Entry 8AHL (electron microscopy, 4.10 A resolution (low resolution: residue-level contacts below are approximate; hydrogen-bond / salt-bridge calls are withheld)); this record covers chains D and E of the 12 polymer chains in the assembly.

# Chain D
Name: Crescentin
From: Caulobacter vibrioides
UniProtKB: A0A8F8EC09 (A0A8F8EC09_CAUVI); the construct has insertions or renumbered stretches relative to UniProt, so the offset changes along the chain: 1-405 = UniProt 1-405; 409-460 = UniProt 406-457
Sequence (460 residues; numbered 1 to 460; the number before each row is that of its first residue):
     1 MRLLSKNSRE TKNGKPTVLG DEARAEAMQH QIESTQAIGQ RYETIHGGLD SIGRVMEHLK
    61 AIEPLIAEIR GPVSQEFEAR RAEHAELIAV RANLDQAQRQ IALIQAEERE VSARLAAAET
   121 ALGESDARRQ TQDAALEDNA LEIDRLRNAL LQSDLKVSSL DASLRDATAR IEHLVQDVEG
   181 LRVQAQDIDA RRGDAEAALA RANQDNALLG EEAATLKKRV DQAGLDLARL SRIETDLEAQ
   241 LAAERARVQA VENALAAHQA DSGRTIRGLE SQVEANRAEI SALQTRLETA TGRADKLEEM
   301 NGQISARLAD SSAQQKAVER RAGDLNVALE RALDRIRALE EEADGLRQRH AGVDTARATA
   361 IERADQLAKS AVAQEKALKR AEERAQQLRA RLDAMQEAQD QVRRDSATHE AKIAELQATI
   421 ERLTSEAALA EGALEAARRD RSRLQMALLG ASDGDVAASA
Not modelled in the structure: 1-212, 447-460
Construct notes: insertion (406-408)
Reported in the primary citation:
  - self-association interface (contacts with another copy of this molecule); pairs are residue here / residue on that copy: K296-A207, K296-Q204

# Chain E
Name: Crescentin-specific megabody MB13
Notes: antibody fragment or engineered binder
Sequence (907 residues; each row starts with the number of its first residue):
     1 EVQLQESGGG LVYKEETQSG LNNYARVVEK GQYDSLEIPA QVAASWESGR DDAAVFGFID
    61 KEQLDKYVAN GGKRSDWTVK FAENRSQDGT LLGYSLLQES VDQASYMYSD NHYLAEMATI
   121 LGKPEEAKRY RQLAQQLADY INTCMFDPTT QFYYDVRIED KPLANGCAGK PIVERGKGPE
   181 GWSPLFNGAA TQANADAVVK VMLDPKEFNT FVPLGTAALT NPAFGADIYW RGRVWVDQFW
   241 FGLKGMERYG YRDDALKLAD TFFRHAKGLT ADGPIQENYN PLTGAQQGAP NFSWSAAHLY
   301 MLYNDFFRKQ ASGGGSGGGG SGGGGSGNAD NYKNVINRTG APQYMKDYDY DDHQRFNPFF
   361 DLGAWHGHLL PDGPNTMGGF PGVALLTEEY INFMASNFDR LTVWQDGKKV DFTLEAYSIP
   421 GALVQKLTAK DVQVEMTLRF ATPRTSLLET KITSNKPLDL VWDGELLEKL EAKEGKPLSD
   481 KTIAGEYPDY QRKISATRDG LKVTFGKVRA TWDLLTSGES EYQVHKSLPV QTEINGNRFT
   541 SKAHINGSTT LYTTYSHLLT AQEVSKEQMQ IRDILARPAF YLTASQQRWE EYLKKGLTNP
   601 DATPEQTRVA VKAIETLNGN WRSPGGAVKF NTVTPSVTGR WFSGNQTWPW DTWKQAFAMA
   661 HFNPDIAKEN IRAVFSWQIQ PGDSVRPQDV GFVPDLIAWN LSPERGGDGG NWNERNTKPS
   721 LAAWSVMEVY NVTQDKTWVA EMYPKLVAYH DWWLRNRDHN GNGVPEYGAT RDKAHNTESG
   781 EMLFTVKKDS LRLSCASSRS IDGINIMRWY RQAPGKQRGM VAVVTGWGST NYVDSVKGRF
   841 IISRDSAKDT VYLQMNNLKP EDTAVYSCNA IYRGSEYWGQ GTQVTVSSGE NLYFQGSHHH
   901 HHHHHHH
Not modelled in the structure: 14-788, 888-907
Disulfides: C795-C868

# How chain D and chain E interact
Contacting residue pairs (16):
  E415(D) - N805(E)
  E415(D) - Y872(E)
  E415(D) - R873(E)
  E415(D) - G874(E)
  L416(D) - N805(E)
  A418(D) - R873(E)
  A418(D) - G874(E)
  T419(D) - N805(E)
  T419(D) - I871(E)
  R422(D) - R808(E)
  R422(D) - I871(E)
  R422(D) - G874(E)
  R422(D) - E876(E)
  L423(D) - I806(E)
  L423(D) - R808(E)
  E426(D) - R808(E)
Also at the interface, not in a pair above, chain E (10 interface residues in all): Y810, S875

# In short
The interface between chain D and chain E involves 7 residues on one side and 10 on the other. From the paper:
a self-association interface involving K296(D).
Here chain D is Crescentin (Caulobacter vibrioides) and chain E is Crescentin-specific megabody MB13. Entry
8AHL (Cryo-EM structure of crescentin filaments (stutter mutant, C1 symmetry and large box)) was determined by
electron microscopy, deposited together with 8AFE, 8AFH, 8AFL, 8AFM, 8AIA, 8AIX and 8AJB.
